5HTC - chains A and C; structure by X-ray diffraction, 1.50 A resolution.

Chain A:
Protein: Serine/threonine-protein kinase haspin
From: Homo sapiens
Notes: EC 2.7.11.1
UniProtKB: Q8TF76 (HASP_HUMAN); numbering as in UniProt (aligned over 465-798)
Chain sequence (357 residues; numbered 442 to 798; the number before each row is that of its first residue):
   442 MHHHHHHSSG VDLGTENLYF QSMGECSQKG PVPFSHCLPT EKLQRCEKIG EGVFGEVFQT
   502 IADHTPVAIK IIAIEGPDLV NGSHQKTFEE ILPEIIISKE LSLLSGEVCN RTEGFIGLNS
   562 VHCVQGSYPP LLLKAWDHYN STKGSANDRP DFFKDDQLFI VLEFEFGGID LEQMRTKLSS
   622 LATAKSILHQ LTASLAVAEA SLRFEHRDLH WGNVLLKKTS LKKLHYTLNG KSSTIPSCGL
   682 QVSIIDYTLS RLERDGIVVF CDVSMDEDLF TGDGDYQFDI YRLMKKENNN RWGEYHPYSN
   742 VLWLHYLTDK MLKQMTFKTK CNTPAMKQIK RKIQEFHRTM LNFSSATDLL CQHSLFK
Unresolved in the structure: 442-470
Sequence notes: initiating methionine (442); expression tag (443-464)
Ion coordination: Na+: Glu554, Phe556, Ser684
Small-molecule neighbours: 66M ((2R)-2-{[6-({[(2S,3S,4R,5R)-5-(6-amino-9H-purin-9-yl)-3,4-dihydroxytetrahydrofuran-2-yl]carbonyl}amino)hexanoyl]amino}butanedioic acid (non-preferred name)): Ile490, Gly491, Glu492, Gly493, Val494, Phe495, Gly496, Glu497, Val498, Ala509, Lys511, Ile557, Phe605, Glu606, Phe607, Gly608, Gly609, Asp611, Gln614, Asp649, Gly653, Leu656, Ile686, Asp687, Thr689
Swiss-Prot annotation at these positions:
  - active site: Asp649 (Proton acceptor)
  - binding site (ATP): Ile490 to Val498, Lys511, Glu606 to Asp611, Asp649 to Asn654, Asp687 to Thr689
  - mutagenesis: Glu492 (E492A: Markedly reduced affinity for histone H3 and reduced histone H3 phosphorylation), Lys511 (K511A: Strongly reduced enzyme activity), His651 (H651A: Strongly reduced enzyme activity, markedly reduced affinity for histone H3), Asp707 (D707L: Markedly reduced affinity for histone H3 and reduced histone H3 phosphorylation), Asp709 (D709N: Markedly reduced affinity for histone H3 and reduced histone H3 phosphorylation), Gly713 (G713F: Markedly reduced affinity for histone H3 and reduced histone H3 phosphorylation), Asp716 (D716L: Markedly reduced histone H3 phosphorylation)
From the paper describing this entry:
  - binding site for 66M: Phe495, Glu606, Gly608, Asp611, Gly653
  - conformationally variable residues (domain motion, side-chain flip): Lys489 to Ile532
  - binding site for Arc-3372 inhibitor (chain C): Val494, Asn522, Asn654, Asp687

Chain C:
Protein: Arc-3372 inhibitor
Chain sequence (7 residues; numbered 1 to 7; the number before each row is that of its first residue):
     1 ARKKQTX
Modified / non-standard residues: 66N (L-alaninamide) at position 7
Glycans and other covalent adducts: compound 66M linked to Lys3

Interface between chain A and chain C:
Pairs across the interface (20):
  Val494(A) with Lys4(C); Gln5(C); Thr6(C)
  Phe495(A) with Lys4(C)
  Asn522(A) with Thr6(C), hydrogen bond (backbone-side chain)
  Ser524(A) with Lys4(C), hydrogen bond
  Asp649(A) with Lys3(C)
  His651(A) with Ala1(C), hydrogen bond (side chain-backbone); Arg2(C)
  Gly653(A) with Arg2(C)
  Asn654(A) with Arg2(C), hydrogen bond
  Asp687(A) with Arg2(C), salt bridge
  Thr689(A) with Lys3(C)
  Leu690(A) with Lys3(C)
  Asp707(A) with Lys4(C), salt bridge
  Asp709(A) with Lys4(C)
  Leu710(A) with Lys3(C); Lys4(C)
  Gln718(A) with Ala1(C), hydrogen bond (side chain-backbone)
  Tyr722(A) with Lys3(C)
Other interface residues (no listed pair), chain A (22 interface residues in all): Glu492, Gly523, Ala587, Glu613, Trp652, Phe719

Summary:
Chain A and chain C form an interface of 22 and 6 residues respectively, with 5 hydrogen bonds and 2 salt
bridges. Polar contacts include Asp687(A)-Arg2(C), Asp707(A)-Lys4(C) and Asn522(A)-Thr6(C). The paper reports
a binding site for 66M at Phe495(A), Glu606(A) and Gly608(A) among others; a binding site for Arc-3372
inhibitor (chain C) at Val494(A), Asn522(A) and Asn654(A) among others.
Chain A is Serine/threonine-protein kinase haspin (Homo sapiens) and chain C is Arc-3372 inhibitor; the
structure, Crystal structure of haspin (GSG2) in complex with bisubstrate inhibitor ARC-3372, was determined
by X-ray diffraction together with 5HTB from the same study.
